Entry 4IVG (X-ray diffraction, 1.75 A resolution); this record covers chain A.

# Chain A
Protein: TNF receptor-associated protein 1
From: Danio rerio
UniProt: A8WFV1 (A8WFV1_DANRE); residues 73-719 here = UniProt positions 73-719
Chain sequence (647 residues; each row starts with the number of its first residue):
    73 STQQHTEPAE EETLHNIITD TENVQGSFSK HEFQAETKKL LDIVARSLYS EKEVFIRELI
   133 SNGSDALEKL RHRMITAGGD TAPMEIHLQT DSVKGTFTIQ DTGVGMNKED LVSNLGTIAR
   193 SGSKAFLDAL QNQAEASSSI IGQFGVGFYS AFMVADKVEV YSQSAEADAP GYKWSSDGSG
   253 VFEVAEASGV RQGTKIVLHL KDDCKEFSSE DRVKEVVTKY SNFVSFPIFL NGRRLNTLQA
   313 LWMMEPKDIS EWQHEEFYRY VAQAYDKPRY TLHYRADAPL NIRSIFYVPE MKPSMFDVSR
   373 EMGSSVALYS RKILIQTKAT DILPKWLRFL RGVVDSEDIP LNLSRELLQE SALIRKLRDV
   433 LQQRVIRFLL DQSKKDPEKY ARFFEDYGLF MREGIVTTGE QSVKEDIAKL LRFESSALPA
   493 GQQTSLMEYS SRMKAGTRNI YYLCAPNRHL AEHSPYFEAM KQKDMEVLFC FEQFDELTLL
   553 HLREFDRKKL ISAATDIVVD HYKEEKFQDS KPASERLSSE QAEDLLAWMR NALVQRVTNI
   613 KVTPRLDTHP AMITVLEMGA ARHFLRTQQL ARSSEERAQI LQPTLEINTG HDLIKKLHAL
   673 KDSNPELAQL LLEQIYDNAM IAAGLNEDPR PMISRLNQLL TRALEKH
Unresolved in the structure: 73-84, 149-152, 373-375, 569-719
Sequence notes: engineered mutation Ala-566 (Glu in A8WFV1)
Disulfides: Cys-516/Cys-542
Metal / ion sites: Mg2+: Asn-134 (together with AMP-PNP)
Small-molecule neighbours: AMP-PNP (ANP; phosphoaminophosphonic acid-adenylate ester): Glu-130, Asn-134, Gly-135, Asp-137, Ala-138, Lys-141, Asp-173, Gly-177, Met-178, Asn-186, Leu-187, Arg-192, Ser-193, Gly-194, Ser-195, Gly-214, Gln-215, Phe-216, Gly-217, Val-218, Gly-219, Phe-220, Tyr-221, Thr-266, Arg-417
Reported in the primary citation:
  - conformationally variable residues (order/disorder transition): Gln-203 to Gln-205
  - mutagenesis - H87A (3-fold), E157A (3-fold): increased catalytic activity
  - mutagenesis - N519A/H521A/L522K, L522K: decreased catalytic activity

# In short
Chain A binds AMP-PNP. From the paper: H87A and E157A increase catalytic activity; conformational variability
at Gln-203; 4 substitutions were tested in all.
Chain A is TNF receptor-associated protein 1 (Danio rerio); the structure, Crystal structure of mitochondrial
Hsp90 (TRAP1) NTD-Middle domain dimer with AMPPNP, was determined by X-ray diffraction together with 4IPE,
4IYN and 4J0B from the same study.
